6R17 - chains A and D of the 4 polymer chains in the assembly; structure by X-ray diffraction, 2.42 A resolution.

== Chain A ==
Protein: Synaptonemal complex central element protein 2
Source organism: Homo sapiens
UniProtKB: Q6PIF2 (SYCE2_HUMAN); numbering as in UniProt (aligned over 57-165)
Chain sequence (112 residues; row label = number of the first residue in the row):
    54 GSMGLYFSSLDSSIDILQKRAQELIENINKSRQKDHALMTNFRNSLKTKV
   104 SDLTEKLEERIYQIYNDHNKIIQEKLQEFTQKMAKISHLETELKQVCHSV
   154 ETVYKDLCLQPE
Disordered / not traced: 54-57, 151-165
Sequence notes: expression tag (54-56)

== Chain D ==
Protein: Testis-expressed protein 12
Source organism: Homo sapiens
UniProtKB: Q9BXU0 (TEX12_HUMAN); residue numbers follow UniProt; this construct covers 49-113
Chain sequence (69 residues; each row starts with the number of its first residue):
    45 GSMGKDEALEKDLNDVSKEINLMLSTYAKLLSERAAVDASYIDEIDELFK
    95 EANAIENFLIQKREFLRQR
Disordered / not traced: 45-49, 106-113
Sequence notes: expression tag (45-48)

== How chain A and chain D interact ==
Contacting residue pairs - 34 pairs, chain A then chain D:
  Leu-63(A) with Leu-103(D), hydrophobic
  Ser-66(A) with Ile-99(D)
  Leu-70(A) with Leu-92(D); Glu-95(D); Ala-96(D); Ile-99(D), hydrophobic
  Arg-73(A) with Glu-95(D), salt bridge
  Ala-74(A) with Leu-92(D)
  Leu-77(A) with Tyr-85(D), hydrophobic; Glu-88(D); Ile-89(D), hydrophobic
  Asn-80(A) with Tyr-85(D)
  Ile-81(A) with Tyr-85(D), hydrophobic
  Ser-84(A) with Arg-78(D); Val-81(D); Tyr-85(D)
  Arg-85(A) with Asp-82(D), salt bridge
  Lys-87(A) with Arg-78(D)
  Asp-88(A) with Arg-78(D), salt bridge
  Leu-91(A) with Arg-78(D)
  Met-92(A) with Tyr-71(D); Leu-75(D), hydrophobic
  Phe-95(A) with Thr-70(D); Tyr-71(D), hydrophobic; Leu-74(D), hydrophobic
  Leu-99(A) with Met-67(D)
  Lys-102(A) with Met-67(D)
  Leu-106(A) with Glu-63(D); Ile-64(D), hydrophobic
  Leu-110(A) with Leu-57(D), hydrophobic
  Arg-113(A) with Ala-52(D); Leu-53(D); Asp-56(D), salt bridge
  Ile-114(A) with Leu-53(D), hydrophobic
Other interface residues (no listed pair), chain A (24 interface residues in all): Arg-96, Val-103, Ile-117
Other interface residues (no listed pair), chain D (25 interface residues in all): Asp-50, Val-60, Leu-68

== Summary ==
Chain A and chain D form an interface of 24 and 25 residues respectively; the contacts include 4 salt bridges.
Polar pairs include Arg-73(A)/Glu-95(D), Arg-85(A)/Asp-82(D) and Asp-88(A)/Arg-78(D).
Chain A is Synaptonemal complex central element protein 2 and chain D is Testis-expressed protein 12, both
from Homo sapiens; the structure, Crystal structure of the SYCE2-TEX12 delta-Ctip 2:2 complex, was determined
by X-ray diffraction together with 6YQF from the same study.
